PDB entry 6K9V | X-ray diffraction, 2.54 A resolution | chains B and E of the 6 polymer chains in the assembly

Chain B:
Protein: Tubulin beta-2B chain
From: Bos taurus
UniProt: Q6B856 (TBB2B_BOVIN); residues 1-445 here = UniProt positions 1-445
Amino-acid sequence (445 residues; each row starts with the number of its first residue):
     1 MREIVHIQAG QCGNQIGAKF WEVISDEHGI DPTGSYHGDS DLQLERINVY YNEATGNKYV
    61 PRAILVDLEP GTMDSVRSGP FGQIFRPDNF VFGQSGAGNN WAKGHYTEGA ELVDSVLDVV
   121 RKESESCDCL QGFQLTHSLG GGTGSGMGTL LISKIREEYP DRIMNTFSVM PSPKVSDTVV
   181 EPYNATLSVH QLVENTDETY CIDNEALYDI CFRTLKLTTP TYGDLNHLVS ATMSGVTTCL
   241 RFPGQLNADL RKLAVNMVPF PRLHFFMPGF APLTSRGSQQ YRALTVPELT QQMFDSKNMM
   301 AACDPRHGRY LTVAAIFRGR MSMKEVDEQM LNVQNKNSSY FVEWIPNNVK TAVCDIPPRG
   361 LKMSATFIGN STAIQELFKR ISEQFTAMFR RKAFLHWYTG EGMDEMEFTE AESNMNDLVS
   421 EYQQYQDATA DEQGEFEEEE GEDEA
Disordered / not traced: 1, 429-445
Metal / ion sites: Mg2+: Gln-11 (together with GDP)
Small-molecule neighbours:
  - (5-methoxy-1H-indol-2-yl)-phenyl-methanone (D3L): Val-236, Cys-239, Leu-240, Leu-246, Ala-248, Asp-249, Lys-252, Leu-253, Asn-256, Met-257, Thr-312, Val-313, Ala-314, Ile-316, Asn-348, Lys-350, Ile-368
  - GDP (guanosine-5'-diphosphate): Gly-10, Gln-11, Cys-12, Gln-15, Ile-16, Asp-67, Ala-97, Asn-99, Ser-138, Gly-140, Gly-141, Gly-142, Thr-143, Gly-144, Ser-145, Val-169, Pro-171, Val-175, Asp-177, Glu-181, Asn-204, Leu-207, Tyr-222, Leu-225, Asn-226
Curated features (UniProtKB/Swiss-Prot):
  - motif: Met-1 to Ile-4 (MREI motif)
  - binding site (GTP): Gln-11, Glu-69, Ser-138, Gly-142, Thr-143, Gly-144, Asn-204, Asn-226
  - binding site (Mg(2+)): Glu-69
  - modified residue: Ser-40 (Phosphoserine), Thr-55 (Phosphothreonine), Lys-58 (N6-acetyllysine), Ser-172 (Phosphoserine), Thr-285 (Phosphothreonine), Thr-290 (Phosphothreonine), Arg-318 (Omega-N-methylarginine), Glu-438 (5-glutamyl polyglutamate)
  - cross-link (Glycyl lysine isopeptide (Lys-Gly)): Lys-58 (interchain with G-Cter in ubiquitin), Lys-324 (interchain with G-Cter in ubiquitin)

Chain E:
Protein: Stathmin-4
From: Rattus norvegicus
UniProt: P63043 (STMN4_RAT); residues 5-145 here correspond to UniProt positions 49-189 (UniProt number = residue number + 44)
Amino-acid sequence (143 residues; numbered 3 to 145; the number before each row is that of its first residue):
     3 MADMEVIELN KCTSGQSFEV ILKPPSFDGV PEFNASLPRR RDPSLEEIQK KLEAAEERRK
    63 YQEAELLKHL AEKREHEREV IQKAIEENNN FIKMAKEKLA QKMESNKENR EAHLAAMLER
   123 LQEKDKHAEE VRKNKELKEE ASR
Disordered / not traced: 3-5, 29-43, 142-145
Differences from the reference sequence: expression tag (3-4)
Curated features (UniProtKB/Swiss-Prot):
  - modified residue: Ser-46 (Phosphoserine)

Interface between chain B and chain E:
Residue-residue contacts - 25 pairs, chain B then chain E:
  His-105(B) / Lys-75(E)
  Tyr-106(B) / Lys-75(E)  hydrogen bond
  Tyr-106(B) / His-78(E)  hydrogen bond
  Tyr-106(B) / Glu-79(E)
  Tyr-106(B) / Val-82(E)  hydrophobic
  Tyr-106(B) / Ile-83(E)
  Leu-150(B) / Glu-79(E)
  Ser-153(B) / Leu-72(E)
  Ser-153(B) / Arg-76(E)  hydrogen bond
  Lys-154(B) / Arg-76(E)
  Lys-154(B) / Glu-79(E)  salt bridge
  Arg-156(B) / Leu-68(E)
  Glu-157(B) / Leu-69(E)
  Glu-157(B) / Leu-72(E)
  Glu-157(B) / Arg-76(E)  salt bridge
  Pro-160(B) / Glu-65(E)
  Pro-160(B) / Leu-68(E)  hydrophobic
  Thr-399(B) / Glu-89(E)
  Glu-401(B) / Val-82(E)
  Glu-401(B) / Ala-86(E)
  Gly-402(B) / Val-82(E)
  Gly-402(B) / Lys-85(E)
  Gly-402(B) / Ala-86(E)
  Asp-404(B) / Lys-85(E)  salt bridge
  Glu-407(B) / His-78(E)  salt bridge
Other interface residues (no listed pair), chain B (18 interface residues in all): Thr-107, Gln-191, Asn-195, Gly-400, Met-403

Summary:
The interface between chain B and chain E involves 18 residues on one side and 13 on the other; the contacts
include 3 hydrogen bonds and 4 salt bridges. Polar pairs include Lys-154(B)/Glu-79(E), Glu-157(B)/Arg-76(E)
and Asp-404(B)/Lys-85(E). Ligands of chain B: GDP and (5-methoxy-1H-indol-2-yl)-phenyl-methanone.
Chain B is Tubulin beta-2B chain (Bos taurus) and chain E is Stathmin-4 (Rattus norvegicus); the structure,
Crystal structure of tubulin in complex with inhibitor D64, was determined by X-ray diffraction.
